PDB entry 6R0T | X-ray diffraction, 1.85 A resolution | chain A

# Chain A
Molecule: Non-structural polyprotein
From: Getah virus
UniProtKB: A0A143SL92 (A0A143SL92_GETV); residues 1-160 here correspond to UniProt positions 1333-1492 (UniProt number = residue number + 1332)
Sequence (168 residues; numbered -1 to 166; the number before each row is that of its first residue; numbers below 1 keep their minus sign (Met-1 is residue -1)):
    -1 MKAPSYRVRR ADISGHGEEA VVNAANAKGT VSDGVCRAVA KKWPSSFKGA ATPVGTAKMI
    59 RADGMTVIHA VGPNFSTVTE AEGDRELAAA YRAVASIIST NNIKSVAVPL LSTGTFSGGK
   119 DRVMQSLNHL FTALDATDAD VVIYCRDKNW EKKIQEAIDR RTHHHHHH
Disordered / not traced: -1 to 0, 160-166
Differences from the reference sequence: initiating methionine (-1); expression tag (0, 161-166)
Residues lining bound ligands: ADPr (JNT; [[(2R,3S,4R,5R)-5-(6-aminopurin-9-yl)-3,4-bis(oxidanyl)oxolan-2-yl]methoxy-oxidanyl-phosphoryl] [(2R,3S,4S)-2,3,4,5-tetrakis(oxidanyl)pentyl] hydrogen phosphate): Ala9, Asp10, Ile11, Asn21, Ala22, Ala23, Asn24, Thr28, Ser30, Asp31, Gly32, Val33, Cys34, Ala36, Pro107, Leu108, Leu109, Ser110, Thr111, Gly112, Thr113, Phe114, Ser115, Tyr142, Cys143, Arg144, Trp148
Reported in the primary citation:
  - binding site for ADPr: Ala22, Asn24, Ser30, Asp31, Cys34, Thr113
  - binding site for acetate ion: Ser30
  - conformationally variable residues (side-chain flip): Cys34
  - catalytic residues: Cys34 (proposed by the authors, not directly observed)

# In short
Ligands of chain A: ADPr. The paper reports the catalytic residue Cys34; a binding site for ADPr at Ala22,
Asn24 and Ser30 among others.
Chain A is Non-structural polyprotein (Getah virus); the structure, Getah virus macro domain in complex with
ADPr in open conformation, was determined by X-ray diffraction, deposited together with 6QZU, 6R0F, 6R0G, 6R0P
and 6R0R.
